5W1X - chains A and E of the 5 polymer chains in the assembly; structure by X-ray diffraction, 3.37 A resolution.

== Chain A (and E) ==
Protein: Major capsid protein L1
From: Human papillomavirus type 18
Notes: chain E of this document is another copy of the same molecule, construct and numbering; everything in this record applies to it too
Reference sequence: Q5G244 (Q5G244_HPV18); residues 21-474 here correspond to UniProt positions 72-525 (UniProt number = residue number + 51)
Amino-acid sequence (427 residues; numbered 20 to 474; 28 numbers in that range are skipped by the numbering (no residue carries them; nothing is unmodelled there); the number before each row is that of its first residue):
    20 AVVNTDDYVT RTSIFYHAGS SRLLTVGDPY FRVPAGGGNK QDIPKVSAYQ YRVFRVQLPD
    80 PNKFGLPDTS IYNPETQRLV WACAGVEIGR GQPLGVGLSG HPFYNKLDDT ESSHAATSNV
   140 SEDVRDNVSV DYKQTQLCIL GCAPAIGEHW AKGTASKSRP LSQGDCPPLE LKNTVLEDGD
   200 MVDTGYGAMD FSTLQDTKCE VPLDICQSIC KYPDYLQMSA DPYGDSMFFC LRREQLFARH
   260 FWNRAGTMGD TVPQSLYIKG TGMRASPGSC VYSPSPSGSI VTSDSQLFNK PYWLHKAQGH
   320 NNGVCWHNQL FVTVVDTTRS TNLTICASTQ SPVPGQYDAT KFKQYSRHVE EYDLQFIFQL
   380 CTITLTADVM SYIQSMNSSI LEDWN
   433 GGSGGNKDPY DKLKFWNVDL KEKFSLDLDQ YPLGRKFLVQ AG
Disordered / not traced: 433-437
Construct notes: expression tag (20); engineered mutation Asp47 (Asn98 in Q5G244), Ser175 (Cys226 in Q5G244), Gln393 (His444 in Q5G244); linker (433-437)

== How chain A and chain E interact ==
Contacting residue pairs (152; chain A residue first):
  Ala20(A) with Gln462(E)
  Val21(A) with Gln462(E), hydrogen bond (backbone-side chain)
  Asn124(A) with Tyr356(E); Gln363(E)
  Thr129(A) with Asn146(E); Val147(E); Ser148(E), hydrogen bond
  Glu130(A) with Arg258(E), salt bridge; His259(E), salt bridge; Trp261(E)
  Ser131(A) with His259(E), hydrogen bond; Trp261(E)
  Ser132(A) with Lys125(E), hydrogen bond (backbone-side chain)
  Ala134(A) with Asp145(E)
  Ala135(A) with Asp145(E)
  Ser140(A) with Thr359(E)
  Glu141(A) with Tyr356(E); Asp357(E); Ala358(E)
  Asp142(A) with Tyr356(E)
  Arg144(A) with Tyr356(E)
  Lys152(A) with Pro112(E); Leu113(E), hydrogen bond (side chain-backbone)
  Glu167(A) with Arg41(E), salt bridge; Gly110(E); Gln111(E), hydrogen bond; Glu370(E)
  Trp169(A) with Val45(E), hydrophobic; Gln111(E), hydrogen bond; Val368(E), hydrophobic
  Arg178(A) with Gly57(E); Asn58(E); Lys59(E)
  Gln182(A) with Ser347(E); Thr348(E); Gln349(E); Ser350(E)
  Gly183(A) with Ala346(E); Ser347(E), hydrogen bond (backbone-backbone); Lys362(E); Tyr364(E), hydrogen bond (backbone-side chain)
  Asp184(A) with Gly57(E); Ala346(E); Tyr364(E)
  Cys185(A) with Tyr364(E), hydrogen bond (backbone-side chain); Arg366(E)
  Leu190(A) with Arg41(E); Glu370(E)
  Asp202(A) with Pro112(E); Leu113(E)
  Gly204(A) with Thr340(E)
  Met208(A) with Leu342(E), hydrophobic; Thr343(E)
  Leu213(A) with Ile344(E); Cys345(E), hydrogen bond (backbone-backbone)
  Gln214(A) with Thr343(E), hydrogen bond (side chain-backbone); Cys345(E)
  Asp215(A) with Cys345(E), hydrogen bond (backbone-backbone); Ala346(E); Ser347(E), hydrogen bond; Phe361(E)
  Thr216(A) with Cys345(E), hydrogen bond; Tyr356(E); Phe361(E)
  Glu219(A) with Thr343(E); Gln363(E), hydrogen bond
  Tyr231(A) with Gly110(E); Pro112(E), hydrophobic
  Asp233(A) with Arg41(E), salt bridge
  Leu235(A) with Gly110(E); Glu370(E)
  Arg252(A) with Ser302(E); Asp303(E), salt bridge
  Glu253(A) with Leu113(E); Thr301(E); Ser302(E), hydrogen bond (backbone-backbone)
  Gln254(A) with Val300(E); Thr301(E)
  Leu255(A) with Val115(E), hydrophobic; Ile299(E); Val300(E), hydrogen bond (backbone-backbone)
  Ala257(A) with Val115(E), hydrophobic; Arg258(E), hydrogen bond (backbone-side chain)
  Arg258(A) with Arg258(E)
  Phe260(A) with Leu117(E), hydrophobic; Ser148(E); Asp150(E); Arg258(E)
  Asn262(A) with Asn146(E)
  Arg263(A) with Thr343(E); Gln363(E)
  Ala264(A) with Gln363(E)
  Gly265(A) with Ala358(E); Phe361(E); Gln363(E)
  Thr266(A) with Ala358(E); Thr359(E); Phe361(E), hydrogen bond (side chain-backbone); Lys362(E); Gln363(E), hydrogen bond (backbone-backbone)
  Met267(A) with Gln363(E)
  Gly268(A) with Lys362(E); Gln363(E), hydrogen bond (backbone-backbone); Tyr364(E)
  Asp269(A) with Asp47(E); Val52(E); Tyr364(E); Arg366(E), salt bridge
  Thr270(A) with Phe50(E)
  Val271(A) with Phe50(E), hydrophobic
  Pro272(A) with Phe50(E)
  Ser274(A) with Lys217(E), hydrogen bond (backbone-side chain); Gln226(E)
  Leu275(A) with Phe50(E), hydrophobic; His120(E); Lys217(E); Cys225(E), hydrogen bond (backbone-side chain); Gln226(E)
  Tyr276(A) with His120(E); Phe122(E), hydrophobic; Lys217(E)
  Ile277(A) with Arg144(E), hydrogen bond (backbone-side chain); Thr216(E); Lys217(E)
  Gly279(A) with Asp142(E); Arg144(E)
  Arg283(A) with Phe122(E); Asp142(E), salt bridge; Arg144(E), hydrogen bond (side chain-backbone); Asp145(E), salt bridge
  Ser285(A) with Phe122(E)
  Pro286(A) with Pro121(E), hydrophobic; Phe122(E)
  Ser288(A) with Asn146(E), hydrogen bond (backbone-side chain)
  Cys289(A) with Tyr49(E); Pro121(E), hydrophobic
  Val290(A) with Gln363(E)
  Tyr291(A) with Tyr49(E); Leu117(E), hydrophobic; Gly119(E); His120(E), hydrogen bond (side chain-backbone); Pro121(E); Asn146(E), hydrogen bond; Ser148(E)
  Pro293(A) with Val115(E); Leu117(E)
  Ser298(A) with Ile299(E)
  Gln317(A) with Arg467(E), hydrogen bond (backbone-side chain)
  Gly318(A) with Arg467(E)
  His319(A) with Asp461(E), salt bridge; Gln462(E); Arg467(E)
Interface residues without a listed pair, chain A (84 interface residues in all): Ser181, Pro186, Leu188, Asn192, Gly206, Gln236, Ser238, Asp240, Arg251, Phe256, Trp261, Gln273, Lys278, Thr280, Gly287, Ser292
Interface residues without a listed pair, chain E (77 interface residues in all): Leu43, Gly108, Arg109, Gly114, Ser118, Val149, Cys218, Leu222, Ser298, Asn308, Val352, Ser365, Asp372, Pro464

== Summary ==
84 residues of chain A and 77 residues of chain E are in contact, with 30 hydrogen bonds and 9 salt bridges.
Among the polar pairs are Glu130(A)-Arg258(E), Glu130(A)-His259(E) and Glu167(A)-Arg41(E).
Both chains are Major capsid protein L1 (Human papillomavirus type 18). Entry 5W1X (Crystal Structure of
Humanpapillomavirus18 (HPV18) Capsid L1 Pentamers Bound to Heparin Oligosaccharides) was determined by X-ray
diffraction together with 5W1O from the same study.
